6L0B - chains A and C; structure by X-ray diffraction, 2.70 A resolution.

[Chain A (and C)]
Molecule: Dihydroorotase
From: Saccharomyces cerevisiae
Notes: EC 3.5.2.3; chain C of this document is another copy of the same molecule, construct and numbering; everything in this record applies to it too
Reference sequence: P20051 (PYRC_YEAST); residue numbers follow UniProt; this construct covers 1-364
Sequence (372 residues; row label = number of the first residue in the row):
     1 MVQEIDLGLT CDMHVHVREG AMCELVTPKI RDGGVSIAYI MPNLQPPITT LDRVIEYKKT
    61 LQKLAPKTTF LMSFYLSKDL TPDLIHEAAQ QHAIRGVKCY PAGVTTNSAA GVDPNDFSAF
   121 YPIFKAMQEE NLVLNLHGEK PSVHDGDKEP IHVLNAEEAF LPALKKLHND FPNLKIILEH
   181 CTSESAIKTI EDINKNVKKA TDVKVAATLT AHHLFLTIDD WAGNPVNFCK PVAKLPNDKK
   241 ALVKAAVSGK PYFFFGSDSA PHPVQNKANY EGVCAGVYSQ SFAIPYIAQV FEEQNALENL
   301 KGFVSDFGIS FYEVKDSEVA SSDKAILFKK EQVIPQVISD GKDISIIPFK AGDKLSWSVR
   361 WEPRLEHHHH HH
Unresolved in the structure: 1, 366-372
Modified positions: K98 (lysine nz-carboxylic acid; KCX)
Construct notes: expression tag (365-372)
Metal / ion sites: Zn2+ site 1: H14, H16, K98, D258; Zn2+ site 2: K98, H137, H180 (together with 5-fluorouracil)
Residues lining bound ligands: 5-fluorouracil (URF): H16, R18, N43, K98, T105, T106, H137, H180, K230, D258, A260, H262, A275, G276
UniProt features mapped onto this chain:
  - binding site (Zn(2+)): H14, H16, K98, H137, H180, D258
  - modified residue: K98 (N6-carboxylysine)

[How chain A and chain C interact]
Contacting residue pairs (63; chain A residue first):
  S142(A) - D219(C)  hydrogen bond
  H144(A) - P236(C)
  H144(A) - K239(C)
  P150(A) - P236(C)  hydrophobic
  I151(A) - D219(C)
  H152(A) - D219(C)
  H152(A) - L235(C)
  H152(A) - P236(C)
  V153(A) - I218(C)  hydrophobic
  V153(A) - D219(C)  hydrogen bond (backbone-side chain)
  L154(A) - L154(C)  hydrophobic
  T217(A) - H144(C)
  I218(A) - V153(C)  hydrophobic
  I218(A) - L154(C)  hydrophobic
  I218(A) - I218(C)  hydrophobic
  D219(A) - S142(C)  hydrogen bond
  D219(A) - H144(C)  salt bridge
  D219(A) - H152(C)
  D219(A) - V153(C)  hydrogen bond (side chain-backbone)
  W221(A) - W221(C)  hydrophobic
  A222(A) - W221(C)  hydrophobic
  A222(A) - F228(C)
  G223(A) - F228(C)
  G223(A) - E271(C)
  G223(A) - G272(C)  hydrogen bond (backbone-backbone)
  G223(A) - V273(C)  hydrogen bond (backbone-backbone)
  N224(A) - Y270(C)
  N224(A) - E271(C)
  N224(A) - G272(C)  hydrogen bond (side chain-backbone)
  P225(A) - N269(C)
  P225(A) - Y270(C)
  P225(A) - V273(C)
  V226(A) - Y270(C)  hydrogen bond (backbone-backbone)
  F228(A) - A222(C)
  F228(A) - G223(C)
  L235(A) - H152(C)
  L235(A) - L154(C)  hydrophobic
  P236(A) - H144(C)
  P236(A) - P150(C)  hydrophobic
  P236(A) - H152(C)
  V264(A) - Y270(C)  hydrophobic
  K267(A) - N269(C)
  K267(A) - Y270(C)
  A268(A) - A268(C)
  A268(A) - N269(C)
  A268(A) - Y270(C)
  N269(A) - P225(C)
  N269(A) - K267(C)
  N269(A) - A268(C)
  Y270(A) - N224(C)
  Y270(A) - P225(C)
  Y270(A) - V226(C)  hydrogen bond (backbone-backbone)
  Y270(A) - V264(C)  hydrophobic
  Y270(A) - K267(C)
  Y270(A) - A268(C)
  Y270(A) - I347(C)
  E271(A) - G223(C)
  E271(A) - N224(C)
  E271(A) - V226(C)
  G272(A) - G223(C)  hydrogen bond (backbone-backbone)
  G272(A) - N224(C)  hydrogen bond (backbone-side chain)
  V273(A) - G223(C)  hydrogen bond (backbone-backbone)
  I347(A) - Y270(C)  hydrophobic
Other interface residues (no listed pair), chain C (28 interface residues in all): I151

[Overview]
Chain A and chain C each contribute 28 residues to their interface, with 12 hydrogen bonds and 1 salt bridge.
Polar pairs include D219(A)-H144(C), S142(A)-D219(C) and V153(A)-D219(C). Chain A binds 5-fluorouracil. From
UniProt: 6 Zn2+-binding residues on chain A.
Chain A and chain C are both Dihydroorotase (Saccharomyces cerevisiae); the structure, Crystal structure of
dihydroorotase in complex with fluorouracil from Saccharomyces cerevisiae, was determined by X-ray diffraction
together with 6L0F, 6L0G, 6L0H, 6L0I and 6L0K from the same study.
